8HEB - chains F and G of the 9 polymer chains in the assembly; structure by electron microscopy, 3.53 A resolution.

== Chain F ==
Name: rabbit antibody 9H1 light chain
Organism: Oryctolagus cuniculus
Notes: antibody fragment or engineered binder
Amino-acid sequence (110 residues; numbered 1 to 110; the number before each row is that of its first residue):
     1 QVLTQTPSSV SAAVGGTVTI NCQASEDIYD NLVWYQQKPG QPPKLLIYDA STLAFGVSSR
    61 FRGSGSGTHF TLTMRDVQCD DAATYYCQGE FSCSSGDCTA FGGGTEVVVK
Disulfides: C22-C87

== Chain G ==
Name: rabbit antibody 9H1 heavy chain
Organism: Oryctolagus cuniculus
Notes: antibody fragment or engineered binder
Amino-acid sequence (117 residues; row label = number of the first residue in the row):
     1 QSVEESGGRL VTPGTPLTLT CTVSGFSLSR YAMSWVRQAP GKGLEWIGII VDSGHTAYAS
    61 WAKGRFTISR TSTTVDLKMT SLTTEDTATY FCARETGGGA FYVFEFWGPG TVVTVSS
Disulfides: C21-C92

== Chain F / chain G interface ==
Residue-residue contacts (31):
  Y35(F) - V103(G)  hydrogen bond (side chain-backbone)
  Y35(F) - F104(G)
  Y35(F) - W107(G)  hydrophobic
  Q37(F) - Q38(G)  hydrogen bond
  Q37(F) - L44(G)
  P42(F) - F91(G)  hydrophobic
  P42(F) - W107(G)  hydrophobic
  P42(F) - G108(G)
  P43(F) - W107(G)  hydrogen bond (backbone-side chain)
  L45(F) - V103(G)
  L45(F) - F104(G)
  L45(F) - E105(G)
  L45(F) - W107(G)
  Y86(F) - K42(G)
  Y86(F) - G43(G)
  Y86(F) - L44(G)  hydrophobic
  Q88(F) - Y102(G)  hydrogen bond (side chain-backbone)
  Q88(F) - F104(G)
  D97(F) - W46(G)
  D97(F) - Y58(G)
  D97(F) - A59(G)
  D97(F) - S60(G)  hydrogen bond (side chain-backbone)
  C98(F) - W46(G)  hydrophobic
  C98(F) - A57(G)  hydrophobic
  C98(F) - Y102(G)
  T99(F) - W46(G)
  T99(F) - Y102(G)
  F101(F) - V36(G)  hydrophobic
  F101(F) - L44(G)
  F101(F) - W46(G)  hydrophobic
  F101(F) - F104(G)  hydrophobic
Other interface residues (no listed pair), chain F (15 interface residues in all): V33, K44, Y48, E90
Other interface residues (no listed pair), chain G (19 interface residues in all): E45, F101

== In short ==
The interface between chain F and chain G involves 15 residues on one side and 19 on the other; the contacts
include 5 hydrogen bonds. Polar contacts include Y35(F)-V103(G), Q37(F)-Q38(G) and P43(F)-W107(G).
Here chain F is rabbit antibody 9H1 light chain and chain G is rabbit antibody 9H1 heavy chain, both from
Oryctolagus cuniculus. Entry 8HEB (SARS-CoV-2 Spike trimer in complex with RmAb 9H1 Fab in the class 1
conformation) was determined by electron microscopy together with 8HEC from the same study.
